PDB entry 5R0Z | X-ray diffraction, 1.86 A resolution | chains A and B

== Chain A ==
Molecule: Pre-mRNA-splicing factor 8
Source organism: Saccharomyces cerevisiae (strain ATCC 204508 / S288c)
Notes: fragment: yPrp8 RNaseH
UniProt: P33334 (PRP8_YEAST); numbering as in UniProt (aligned over 1836-2090)
Amino-acid sequence (258 residues; row label = number of the first residue in the row):
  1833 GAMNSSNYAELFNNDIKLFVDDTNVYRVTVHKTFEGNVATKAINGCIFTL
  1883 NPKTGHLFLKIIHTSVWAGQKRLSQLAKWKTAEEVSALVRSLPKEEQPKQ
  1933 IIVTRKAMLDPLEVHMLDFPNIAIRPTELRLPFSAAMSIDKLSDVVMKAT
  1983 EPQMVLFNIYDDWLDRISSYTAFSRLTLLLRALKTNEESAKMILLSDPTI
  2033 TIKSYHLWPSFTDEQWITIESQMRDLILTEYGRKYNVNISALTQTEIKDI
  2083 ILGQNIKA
Not modelled in the structure: 2070-2090
Sequence notes: expression tag (1833-1835)
Curated features (UniProtKB/Swiss-Prot):
  - mutagenesis: Asp1853 (D1853A: Alters protein folding. Severely impaired growth. Strongly reduced growth at 35 degrees Celsius; when associated with A-1854; D1853N: Reduced growth at 30 degrees Celsius ...), Asp1854 (D1854A: Reduced growth at 30 degrees Celsius. Strongly reduced growth at 16 degrees Celsius. Strongly reduced growth at 35 degrees Celsius; when associated with A-1853 ...), Thr1855 (T1855A: Reduced growth at 30 degrees Celsius. Strongly reduced growth at 16 degrees Celsius), Thr1936 (T1936A: Reduced growth at 30 degrees Celsius. Strongly reduced growth at 16 degrees Celsius), Arg1937 (R1937K: Severely impaired growth. Reduced growth at 30 degrees Celsius. Strongly reduced growth at 16 degrees Celsius)

== Chain B ==
Molecule: A1 cistron-splicing factor AAR2
Source organism: Saccharomyces cerevisiae (strain ATCC 204508 / S288c)
Notes: fragment: GAMA - Aar2(1-152) - SSSSS - Aar2(171-317); engineered mutation(s): L153_D170delinsSSSSS
UniProt: P32357 (AAR2_YEAST); aligned to UniProt positions 1-317 over residues 1-317
Amino-acid sequence (308 residues; each row starts with the number of its first residue; note: 13 numbers in that range are skipped by the numbering (no residue carries them; nothing is unmodelled there); numbers below 1 keep their minus sign (Gly-3 is residue -3)):
    -3 GAMAMNTVPFTSAPIEVTIGIDQYSFNVKENQPFHGIKDIPIGHVHVIHF
    47 QHADNSSMRYGYWFDCRMGNFYIQYDPKDGLYKMMEERDGAKFENIVHNF
    97 KERQMMVSYPKIDEDDTWYNLTEFVQMDKIRKIVRKDENQFSYVDSSMTT
   147 VQENEL
   166 SSSSSDPAHSLNYTVINFKSREAIRPGHEMEDFLDKSYYLNTVMLQGIFK
   216 NSSNYFGELQFAFLNAMFFGNYGSSLQWHAMIELICSSATVPKHMLDKLD
   266 EILYYQIKTLPEQYSDILLNERVWNICLYSSFQKNSLHNTEKIMENKYPE
   316 LL
Not modelled in the structure: -3 to 0, 166-169
Sequence notes: expression tag (-3 to 0); conflict Ser166 (Leu153 in P32357), Ser167 (Lys154 in P32357), Ser170 (Leu157 in P32357)
Curated features (UniProtKB/Swiss-Prot):
  - region: Leu261 to Ile282 (Leucine-zipper)
  - modified residue: Ser253 (Phosphoserine), Thr274 (Phosphothreonine)

== Interface between chain A and chain B ==
Pairs across the interface (16; chain A residue first):
  Gln1907(A) - Met195(B)
  Gln1907(A) - Leu199(B)
  Leu1908(A) - Met195(B)  hydrophobic
  Trp1911(A) - Glu194(B)
  Trp1911(A) - Met195(B)  hydrophobic
  Trp1911(A) - Phe198(B)  hydrophobic
  Asp1942(A) - Lys184(B)  salt bridge
  Glu1945(A) - Lys184(B)  salt bridge
  Val1946(A) - Ile189(B)  hydrophobic
  Val1946(A) - Glu194(B)
  Val1946(A) - Phe198(B)  hydrophobic
  His1947(A) - Glu194(B)
  Leu1949(A) - Lys184(B)
  Leu1949(A) - Ser185(B)
  Leu1949(A) - Arg186(B)
  Asp1950(A) - Arg186(B)  salt bridge

== Overview ==
The interface between chain A and chain B involves 9 residues on one side and 8 on the other; the contacts
include 3 salt bridges. Polar pairs include Asp1942(A)-Lys184(B), Glu1945(A)-Lys184(B) and
Asp1950(A)-Arg186(B). From UniProt: 5 mutagenesis sites on chain A.
Chain A is Pre-mRNA-splicing factor 8 and chain B is A1 cistron-splicing factor AAR2, both from Saccharomyces
cerevisiae (strain ATCC 204508 / S288c); the structure, PanDDA analysis group deposition -- Auto-refined data
of Aar2/RNaseH for ground state model 13, DMSO-free, was determined by X-ray diffraction together with 5QY1,
5QY2, 5QY3, 5QY4, 5QY5, 5QY6 and 128 further entries from the same study.
